1Y22 - chains A and D of the 4 polymer chains in the assembly; structure by X-ray diffraction, 2.16 A resolution.

# Chain A
Molecule: Hemoglobin alpha chain
Source organism: Homo sapiens
UniProt: P69905 (HBA_HUMAN); residue numbers follow UniProt; this construct covers 1-141
Chain sequence (141 residues; each row starts with the number of its first residue):
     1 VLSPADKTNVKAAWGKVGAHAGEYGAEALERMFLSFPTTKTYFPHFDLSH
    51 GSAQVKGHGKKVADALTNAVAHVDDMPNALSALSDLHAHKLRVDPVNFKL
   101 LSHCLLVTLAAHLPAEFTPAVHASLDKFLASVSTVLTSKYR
Bound ions: heme Fe near H87 (its only coordinating residue here)
Ligand contacts: heme (HEM): M32, T39, Y42, F43, H45, F46, H58, K61, V62, A65, L66, L83, L86, H87, L91, V93, N97, F98, L101, V132, S133, L136
Swiss-Prot annotation at these positions:
  - site: K61 (Not glycated)
  - natural variant: D6 (A6D: In J-Toronto; this construct carries the variant), A13 (A13D: In J-Paris 1/J-Aljezur), E27 (A27E: In Shenyang; this construct carries the variant), K61 (K61N: In Zambia; deletion: In Clinic), D64 (A64D: In Pontoise; this construct carries the variant), D75 (D75A: In Lille; D75G: In Chapel Hill; D75N: In G-Pest), A111 (A111D: In Petah Tikva)

# Chain D
Molecule: Hemoglobin beta chain
Source organism: Homo sapiens
UniProt: P68871 (HBB_HUMAN); residues 1-146 here = UniProt positions 1-146
Chain sequence (146 residues; each row starts with the number of its first residue):
     1 MHLTPEEKSAVTALWGKVNVDEVGGEALGRLLAVYPWTQRFFESFGDLST
    51 PDAVMGNPKVKAHGKKVLGAFSDGLAHLDNLKGTFATLSELHCDKLHVDP
   101 ENFRLLGNVLVCVLAHHFGKEFTPPVQAAYQKVVAGVANALAHKYH
Differences from the reference sequence: engineered mutation M1 (Val in P68871), A33 (Val in P68871)
Bound ions: heme Fe near H92 (its only coordinating residue here)
Ligand contacts: heme (HEM): L31, T38, F41, F42, F45, H63, K66, V67, A70, F71, F85, L88, L91, H92, L96, V98, N102, F103, L106, V137, L141
Swiss-Prot annotation at these positions:
  - natural variant: L3 (H3L: In Graz; this construct carries the variant), E7 (E7A: In G-Makassar; E7K: In Hb C; E7Q: In Machida; E7V: In SKCA), K8 (E8K: In G-Siriraj; this construct carries the variant), V11 (A11V: In Iraq-Halabja; this construct carries the variant), G16 (W16G: In Randwick; this construct carries the variant), V23 (E23V: In D-Granada; this construct carries the variant), G24 (V24G: In Miyashiro; this construct carries the variant), G25 (G25D: In Moscva; G25R: In Riverdale-Bronx; G25V: In Savannah), L32 (L32P: In Yokohama), R40 (Q40R: In Tianshui; this construct carries the variant), F42 (F42Y: In Mequon; deletion: In Bruxelles), A53 (D53A: In Ocho Rios; this construct carries the variant), 10 further natural variant entries in UniProt

# How chain A and chain D interact
Contacting residue pairs (26):
  P37(A) - H146(D)
  T38(A) - P100(D)
  K40(A) - H146(D)  hydrogen bond (side chain-backbone)
  T41(A) - H97(D)
  T41(A) - D99(D)
  T41(A) - Y145(D)
  Y42(A) - R40(D)
  Y42(A) - D99(D)  hydrogen bond
  P44(A) - H97(D)
  L91(A) - R40(D)  hydrogen bond (backbone-side chain)
  R92(A) - W37(D)
  R92(A) - R40(D)
  R92(A) - E43(D)  salt bridge
  D94(A) - W37(D)  hydrogen bond
  D94(A) - D99(D)
  D94(A) - E101(D)
  D94(A) - L105(D)
  P95(A) - W37(D)
  V96(A) - E101(D)
  N97(A) - D99(D)
  Y140(A) - P36(D)
  Y140(A) - W37(D)  hydrophobic
  R141(A) - V34(D)  hydrogen bond (side chain-backbone)
  R141(A) - Y35(D)
  R141(A) - P36(D)
  R141(A) - W37(D)
Interface residues without a listed pair, chain D (15 interface residues in all): Q39, V98

# Summary
14 residues of chain A and 15 residues of chain D are in contact, with 5 hydrogen bonds and 1 salt bridge.
Among the polar pairs are R92(A)-E43(D), K40(A)-H146(D) and Y42(A)-D99(D). Bound to chain A: heme. Chain D
binds heme.
Here chain A is Hemoglobin alpha chain and chain D is Hemoglobin beta chain, both from Homo sapiens. Entry
1Y22 (T-To-T(High) quaternary transitions in human hemoglobin: betaV33A deoxy low-salt (1 test set)) was
determined by X-ray diffraction, deposited together with 1XXT, 1XY0, 1XZ5, 1XZ7, 1XZU, 1XZV and 45 further
entries.
